6YSF - chains A and D of the 7 polymer chains in the assembly; structure by electron microscopy, 3.40 A resolution.

== Chain A ==
Name: Chemotaxis motB protein
Source organism: Clostridium sporogenes
UniProt: A0A1V9IL35 (A0A1V9IL35_CLOSG); residue numbers follow UniProt; this construct covers 1-251
Amino-acid sequence (251 residues; row label = number of the first residue in the row):
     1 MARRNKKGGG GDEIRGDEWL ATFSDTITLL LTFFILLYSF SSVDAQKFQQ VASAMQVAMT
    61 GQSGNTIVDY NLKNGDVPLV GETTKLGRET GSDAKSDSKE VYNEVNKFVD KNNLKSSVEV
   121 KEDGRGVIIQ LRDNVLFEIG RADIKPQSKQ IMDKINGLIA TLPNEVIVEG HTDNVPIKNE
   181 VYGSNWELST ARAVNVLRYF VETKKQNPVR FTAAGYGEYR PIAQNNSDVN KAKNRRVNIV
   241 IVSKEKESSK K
Disordered / not traced: 1-13, 43-251

== Chain D ==
Name: Chemotaxis MotA protein
Source organism: Clostridium sporogenes
UniProt: A0A2X3BQ48 (A0A2X3BQ48_CLOSG); numbering as in UniProt (aligned over 1-270)
Amino-acid sequence (270 residues; each row starts with the number of its first residue):
     1 MKKRDILTPI GFVLCFGLVL WGMASGGSNL KVFWDVASVF ITIGGSMAAM LITYPMDEFK
    61 RLLIVIRQTF KDNGMSNIDV IQNFVDLSRK ARREGLLSLE DAINNLTDDY MKKGLRMVVD
   121 GIEPETIREI MELEIDEMEK RHKSGADMLK TWGGYAPAFG MVGTLIGLIQ MLANLTDSST
   181 IASGMGKALI TTFYGSLMAN AVFNPMGANL MFKSGVEATT REMVLEGVLA IQSGVNPRIM
   241 EEKLVSYLSP PERQAYSKVQ VSGEGAAQNG
Disordered / not traced: 1-7, 260-270

== How chain A and chain D interact ==
Pairs across the interface - 15 pairs, chain A then chain D:
  D25(A) with M161(D)
  T28(A) with T164(D); L168(D)
  L29(A) with T164(D); A188(D); L189(D), hydrophobic; T192(D)
  T32(A) with L168(D); M171(D); M185(D)
  F33(A) with M185(D), hydrophobic; L189(D), hydrophobic
  I35(A) with L172(D), hydrophobic; L175(D), hydrophobic
  S39(A) with L175(D), hydrogen bond (side chain-backbone)
Other interface residues (no listed pair), chain A (8 interface residues in all): L36
Other interface residues (no listed pair), chain D (11 interface residues in all): P157

== Overview ==
Chain A and chain D form an interface of 8 and 11 residues respectively, with 1 hydrogen bond. Its one
hydrogen-bonded contact is S39(A)-L175(D).
Here chain A is Chemotaxis motB protein and chain D is Chemotaxis MotA protein, both from Clostridium
sporogenes. Entry 6YSF (Structure of the flagellar MotAB stator complex from Clostridium sporogenes) was
determined by electron microscopy, deposited together with 6YSL.
